8TGA - chains L and H of the 6 polymer chains in the assembly; structure by electron microscopy, 3.65 A resolution.

# Chain L
Name: REGN5381 Fab light chain
Source organism: Mus musculus
Notes: antibody fragment or engineered binder
Chain sequence (213 residues; row label = number of the first residue in the row):
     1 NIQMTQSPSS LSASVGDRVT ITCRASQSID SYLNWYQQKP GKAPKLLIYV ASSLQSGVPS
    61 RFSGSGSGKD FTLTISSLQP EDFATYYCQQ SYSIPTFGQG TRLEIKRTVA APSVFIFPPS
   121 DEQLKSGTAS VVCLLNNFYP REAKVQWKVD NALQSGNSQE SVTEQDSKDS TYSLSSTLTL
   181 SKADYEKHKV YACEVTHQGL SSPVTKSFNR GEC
Disulfides: Cys23-Cys88, Cys133-Cys193

# Chain H
Name: REGN5381 Fab heavy chain
Source organism: Mus musculus
Notes: antibody fragment or engineered binder
Chain sequence (229 residues; row label = number of the first residue in the row):
     1 QVQLVQSGAE VKKPGASVTV SCKASGYTFT DYYMHWVRQA PGQGLEWMGW IKPNSGGTNS
    61 AQRFQGRITM TWDTSISTAY MELSRLRSDD TAVYYCSRGG PVMNYYYYYG MDVWGQGTTV
   121 TVSSASTKGP SVFPLAPCSR STSESTAALG CLVKDYFPEP VTVSWNSGAL TSGVHTFPAV
   181 LQSSGLYSLS SVVTVPSSSL GTKTYTCNVD HKPSNTKVDK RVESKYGPP
Not modelled in the structure: 1, 139-145, 223-229
Disulfides: Cys22-Cys96, Cys151-Cys207

# How chain L and chain H interact
Cross-chain cystine bridges: Cys213(L)-Cys138(H)
Contacting residue pairs (42):
  Tyr32(L) with Tyr108(H), hydrophobic
  Asn34(L) with Tyr108(H); Gly110(H)
  Tyr36(L) with Gly110(H); Met111(H), hydrogen bond (side chain-backbone)
  Gln38(L) with Gln39(H), hydrogen bond
  Ala43(L) with Gly115(H)
  Pro44(L) with Trp114(H)
  Leu46(L) with Met111(H)
  Gln55(L) with Asp112(H), hydrogen bond
  Gln89(L) with Met111(H)
  Ser91(L) with Tyr107(H); Tyr108(H), hydrogen bond (side chain-backbone)
  Tyr92(L) with Tyr107(H)
  Ile94(L) with Trp47(H), hydrophobic; Asn59(H)
  Pro95(L) with Trp47(H)
  Phe97(L) with Leu45(H), hydrophobic; Trp47(H), hydrophobic; Met111(H), hydrophobic
  Phe115(L) with Thr146(H); Ala147(H); Thr194(H)
  Ile116(L) with Ala148(H)
  Phe117(L) with Leu135(H), hydrophobic; Ala136(H)
  Pro118(L) with Cys138(H), hydrophobic
  Ser120(L) with Pro134(H)
  Glu122(L) with Phe133(H)
  Gln123(L) with Leu152(H)
  Asn136(L) with His175(H)
  Gln159(L) with Val180(H); Gln182(H)
  Ser161(L) with Phe177(H)
  Val162(L) with Pro178(H)
  Thr163(L) with Thr176(H); Phe177(H)
  Ser173(L) with His175(H), hydrogen bond; Phe177(H)
  Ser175(L) with Phe177(H)
  Glu212(L) with Cys138(H), hydrogen bond
  Cys213(L) with Cys138(H), disulfide
Other interface residues (no listed pair), chain L (36 interface residues in all): Tyr87, Leu134, Asn137, Glu160, Thr171, Leu174
Other interface residues (no listed pair), chain H (30 interface residues in all): Tyr109, Leu181, Val192

# Overview
36 residues of chain L face 30 of chain H across their interface; the contacts include 1 disulfide bond and 6
hydrogen bonds. Among the polar pairs are Tyr36(L)-Met111(H), Gln38(L)-Gln39(H) and Gln55(L)-Asp112(H).
Chain L is REGN5381 Fab light chain and chain H is REGN5381 Fab heavy chain, both from Mus musculus; the
structure, Complex of NPR1 ectodomain and REGN5381 Fab in an active-like state with no ANP bound, was
determined by electron microscopy together with 8TG9 from the same study.
